PDB entry 9B3X | electron microscopy, 3.20 A resolution | chains A and B of the 4 polymer chains in the assembly

Chain A (and B):
Protein: Transient receptor potential cation channel subfamily V member 2
From: Rattus norvegicus
Notes: chain B of this document is another copy of the same molecule, construct and numbering; everything in this record applies to it too
Reference sequence: Q9WUD2 (TRPV2_RAT); residue numbers follow UniProt; this construct covers 1-761
Sequence (761 residues; each row starts with the number of its first residue):
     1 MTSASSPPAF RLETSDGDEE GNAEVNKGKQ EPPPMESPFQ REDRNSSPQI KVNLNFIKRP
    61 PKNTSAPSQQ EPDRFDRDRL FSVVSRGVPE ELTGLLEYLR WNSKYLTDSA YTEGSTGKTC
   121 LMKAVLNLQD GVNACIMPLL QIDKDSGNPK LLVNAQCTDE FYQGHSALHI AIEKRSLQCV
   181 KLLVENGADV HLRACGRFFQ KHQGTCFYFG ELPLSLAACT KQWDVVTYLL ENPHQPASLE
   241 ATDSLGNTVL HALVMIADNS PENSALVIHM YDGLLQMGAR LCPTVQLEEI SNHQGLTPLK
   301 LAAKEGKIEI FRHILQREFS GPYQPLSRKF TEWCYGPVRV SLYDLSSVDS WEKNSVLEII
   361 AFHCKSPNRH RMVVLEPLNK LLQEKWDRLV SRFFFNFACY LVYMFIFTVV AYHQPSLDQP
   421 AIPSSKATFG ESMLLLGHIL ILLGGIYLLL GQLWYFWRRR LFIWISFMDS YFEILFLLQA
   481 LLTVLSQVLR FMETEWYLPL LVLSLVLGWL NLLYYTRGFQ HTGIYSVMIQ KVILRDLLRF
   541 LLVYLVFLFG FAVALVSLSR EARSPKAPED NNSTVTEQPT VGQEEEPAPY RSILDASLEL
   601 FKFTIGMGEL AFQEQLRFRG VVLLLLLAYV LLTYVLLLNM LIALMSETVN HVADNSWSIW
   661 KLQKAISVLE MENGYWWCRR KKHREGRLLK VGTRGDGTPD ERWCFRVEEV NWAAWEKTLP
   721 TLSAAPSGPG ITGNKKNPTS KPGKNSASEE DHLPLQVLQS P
Unresolved in the structure: 1-30, 46-71, 416-428, 562-588, 695-699, 721-761
Sequence notes: engineered mutation A724 (Glu in Q9WUD2), A725 (Asp in Q9WUD2)
Ligand contacts:
  - 2-aminoethyl diphenylborinate (FZ4), molecule 1: H521, T522, Y525
  - 2-aminoethyl diphenylborinate (FZ4), molecule 2: R539, L542, V543
  - PEX (1,2-didecanoyl-sn-glycero-3-phosphoethanolamine): F395, N396, C399, Y400, V402, Y403, G444, Y447, L448, Q452, E473, F476, Y514, Y515, Y675, W677

Chain A / chain B interface:
Contacting residue pairs - 88 pairs, chain A then chain B:
  Q324(A) with F39(B)
  F330(A) with F39(B), hydrophobic
  T331(A) with F39(B)
  E332(A) with E36(B); S37(B), hydrogen bond; P38(B)
  W333(A) with P34(B); M35(B); E36(B); Y162(B)
  C334(A) with K174(B), hydrogen bond (backbone-side chain)
  Y335(A) with M35(B), hydrophobic; H165(B); H169(B), hydrogen bond (side chain-backbone); E173(B); F207(B), hydrophobic; L216(B)
  G336(A) with E173(B), hydrogen bond (backbone-side chain)
  P337(A) with F207(B)
  V338(A) with F198(B), hydrophobic; C206(B); F207(B), hydrophobic
  L342(A) with F39(B), hydrophobic
  T408(A) with V553(B)
  A411(A) with S557(B)
  Y412(A) with V553(B), hydrophobic; V556(B), hydrophobic; R560(B), hydrogen bond (backbone-side chain); I593(B)
  Q414(A) with R560(B)
  E495(A) with F618(B)
  W496(A) with F618(B), hydrophobic
  L498(A) with S557(B); L558(B), hydrophobic
  P499(A) with F618(B), hydrophobic; V621(B), hydrophobic
  V502(A) with A554(B), hydrophobic; L558(B), hydrophobic; L625(B), hydrophobic
  V506(A) with F551(B), hydrophobic; A554(B), hydrophobic; L625(B), hydrophobic
  W509(A) with V546(B); F549(B), hydrophobic; G550(B)
  L510(A) with F547(B), hydrophobic; L632(B), hydrophobic
  L513(A) with F547(B), hydrophobic
  Y525(A) with D536(B); R539(B); A643(B)
  I529(A) with N639(B)
  I533(A) with N639(B)
  L537(A) with V635(B), hydrophobic; L638(B), hydrophobic
  L541(A) with L631(B), hydrophobic
  L594(A) with F612(B), hydrophobic
  L598(A) with L610(B), hydrophobic; F612(B), hydrophobic; L623(B), hydrophobic
  F601(A) with L610(B), hydrophobic; L627(B), hydrophobic; V630(B), hydrophobic
  K602(A) with L610(B)
  I605(A) with G606(B); L610(B), hydrophobic
  G606(A) with G606(B)
  M607(A) with M607(B); G608(B)
  L644(A) with L638(B), hydrophobic; I642(B), hydrophobic
  M645(A) with M645(B), hydrophobic
  T648(A) with S646(B)
  R687(A) with Q40(B)
  K690(A) with F39(B)
  V691(A) with F39(B)
  R706(A) with P34(B); Q40(B), hydrogen bond
  E708(A) with T205(B), hydrogen bond
  V710(A) with C206(B)
  W712(A) with F207(B), hydrophobic; Y208(B)
  W715(A) with C219(B); T220(B)
  E716(A) with N263(B), hydrogen bond
  L719(A) with R175(B)
  P720(A) with R175(B); K221(B), hydrogen bond (backbone-side chain)
Also at the interface, not in a pair above, chain A (57 interface residues in all): L503, L505, L534, M640, L641, E647, L689
Also at the interface, not in a pair above, chain B (66 interface residues in all): I170, F199, G204, F209, I256, L266, A611, R617, Y634

Overview:
The interface between chain A and chain B involves 57 residues on one side and 66 on the other, with 9
hydrogen bonds. Among the polar pairs are E332(A)-S37(B), C334(A)-K174(B) and Y335(A)-H169(B). Chain A binds
compound PEX and 2-aminoethyl diphenylborinate.
Both chains are Transient receptor potential cation channel subfamily V member 2 (Rattus norvegicus). Entry
9B3X (Rat TRPV2 E724A/D725A bound to 2-APB) was determined by electron microscopy, deposited together with
9B3U, 9B3V, 9B3W, 9B3Y and 9B3Z.
